PDB entry 7T11 | electron microscopy, 2.70 A resolution | chains A and B of the 6 polymer chains in the assembly

Chain A:
Molecule: Guanine nucleotide-binding protein G(i) subunit alpha-3
Source organism: Homo sapiens
Reference sequence: P08754 (GNAI3_HUMAN); residue numbers follow UniProt; this construct covers 1-354
Amino-acid sequence (354 residues; each row starts with the number of its first residue):
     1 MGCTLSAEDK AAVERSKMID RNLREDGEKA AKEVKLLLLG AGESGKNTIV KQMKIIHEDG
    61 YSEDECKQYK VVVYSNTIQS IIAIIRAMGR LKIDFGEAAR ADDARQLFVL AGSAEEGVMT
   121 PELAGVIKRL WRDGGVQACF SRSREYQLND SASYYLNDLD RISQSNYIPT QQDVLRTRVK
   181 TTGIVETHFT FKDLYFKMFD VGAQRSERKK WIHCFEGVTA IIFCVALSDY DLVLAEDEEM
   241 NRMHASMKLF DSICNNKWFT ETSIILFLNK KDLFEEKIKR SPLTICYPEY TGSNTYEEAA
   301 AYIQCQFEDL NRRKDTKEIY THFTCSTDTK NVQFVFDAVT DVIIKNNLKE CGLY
Unresolved in the structure: 1-2, 55-181, 233-239
Sequence notes: engineered mutation Asn47 (Ser in P08754), Ala203 (Gly in P08754), Ala245 (Glu in P08754), Ser326 (Ala in P08754)
UniProt features mapped onto this chain:
  - region: Lys35 to Lys46, Thr48 (G1 motif), Asp173 to Thr181 (G2 motif), Phe196 to Gly202, Gln204, Arg205 (G3 motif), Ile265 to Asp272 (G4 motif), Thr324, Cys325, Thr327 to Thr329 (G5 motif)
  - binding site (GTP): Gly42, Glu43, Ser44, Gly45, Lys46, Thr48, Asp150, Ser151, Leu175, Arg176, Thr177, Arg178, Val179, Lys180, Thr181, Val201, Asn269, Lys270, Asp272, Leu273 and 2 more in UniProt
  - binding site (GDP): Glu43, Ser44, Gly45, Lys46, Thr48, Ser151, Leu175, Arg176, Thr177, Arg178, Asn269, Lys270, Asp272, Cys325
  - binding site (Mg(2+)): Thr181
  - modified residue: Arg178 (ADP-ribosylarginine), Gln204 (Deamidated glutamine), Cys351 (ADP-ribosylcysteine)
  - lipidation: Gly2 (N-myristoyl glycine), Cys3 (S-palmitoyl cysteine)
  - natural variant: Gly40 (G40R: In ARCND1), Gly45 (G45S: In ARCND1), Asn47 (S47N: In ARCND1; this construct carries the variant)
  - mutagenesis: Lys35 (K35A: Decreased affinity for PLCD4), Leu36 (L36A: Increased affinity for PLCD4), Leu37 (L37A: No effect on binding to PLCD4), Leu39 (L39A: Decreased affinity for PLCD4), Gly42 (G42R: Decreased affinity for PLCD4), Ile184 (I184A: No effect on binding to PLCD4), Trp211 (W211A: Decreased affinity for CCDC88C and PLCD4), Phe215 (F215A: Decreased affinity for CCDC88C and PLCD4), Val218 (V218A: No effect on binding to PLCD4), Lys248 (K248M: No effect on binding to CCDC88C), Leu249 (L249H: Decreased affinity for PLCD4; L249V: No effect on binding to PLCD4), Ser252 (S252A: Increased affinity for PLCD4; S252D: Decreased affinity for PLCD4), 4 further mutagenesis entries in UniProt

Chain B:
Molecule: Guanine nucleotide-binding protein G(I)/G(S)/G(T) subunit beta-1
Source organism: Homo sapiens
Reference sequence: P62873 (GBB1_HUMAN); residue numbers follow UniProt; this construct covers 2-340
Amino-acid sequence (344 residues; row label = number of the first residue in the row; numbers below 1 keep their minus sign (Pro-3 is residue -3)):
    -3 PGSSGSELDQ LRQEAEQLKN QIRDARKACA DATLSQITNN IDPVGRIQMR TRRTLRGHLA
    57 KIYAMHWGTD SRLLVSASQD GKLIIWDSYT TNKVHAIPLR SSWVMTCAYA PSGNYVACGG
   117 LDNICSIYNL KTREGNVRVS RELAGHTGYL SCCRFLDDNQ IVTSSGDTTC ALWDIETGQQ
   177 TTTFTGHTGD VMSLSLAPDT RLFVSGACDA SAKLWDVREG MCRQTFTGHE SDINAICFFP
   237 NGNAFATGSD DATCRLFDLR ADQELMTYSH DNIICGITSV SFSKSGRLLL AGYDDFNCNV
   297 WDALKADRAG VLAGHDNRVS CLGVTDDGMA VATGSWDSFL KIWN
Unresolved in the structure: -3 to 2
Sequence notes: expression tag (-3 to 1)
UniProt features mapped onto this chain:
  - modified residue: Ser2 (N-acetylserine), His266 (Phosphohistidine)
  - natural variant: Leu30 (L30F: In MRD42; uncertain significance), Arg52 (R52G: In MRD42), Gly64 (G64V: In MRD42), Asp76 (D76E: In MRD42; D76G: In MRD42), Gly77 (G77S: In MRD42), Lys78 (K78R: In MRD42), Ile80 (I80N: In MRD42; I80T: In MRD42), His91 (H91R: In MRD42; uncertain significance), Ala92 (A92T: In MRD42), Pro94 (P94S: In MRD42), Leu95 (L95P: In MRD42), Arg96 (R96L: In MRD42), 5 further natural variant entries in UniProt

Interface between chain A and chain B:
Contacting residue pairs (24; chain A residue first):
  Ala12(A) - Asn88(B)
  Arg15(A) - Val90(B)  hydrogen bond (side chain-backbone)
  Arg15(A) - His91(B)
  Ser16(A) - Asn88(B)
  Ser16(A) - Lys89(B)  hydrogen bond (side chain-backbone)
  Ile19(A) - Lys89(B)
  Asp20(A) - Lys89(B)  salt bridge
  Leu23(A) - Lys89(B)
  Gly27(A) - Leu55(B)
  Thr182(A) - Asn119(B)
  Gly183(A) - Asn119(B)
  Ile184(A) - Trp99(B)  hydrophobic
  Ile184(A) - Leu117(B)
  Phe199(A) - Trp99(B)  hydrophobic
  Ser206(A) - Tyr145(B)
  Glu207(A) - Asp186(B)
  Lys210(A) - Tyr145(B)
  Lys210(A) - Cys204(B)
  Lys210(A) - Asp228(B)  salt bridge
  Lys210(A) - Asn230(B)  hydrogen bond
  Lys210(A) - Asp246(B)  salt bridge
  Trp211(A) - Tyr145(B)
  His213(A) - Lys57(B)
  Phe215(A) - Trp99(B)
Interface residues without a listed pair, chain A (21 interface residues in all): Val13, Cys214, Glu216, Trp258
Interface residues without a listed pair, chain B (25 interface residues in all): Gly53, Tyr59, Lys78, Ile80, Thr87, Ala92, Met101, Asp118, Met188, Arg314

Summary:
The interface between chain A and chain B involves 21 residues on one side and 25 on the other, with 3
hydrogen bonds and 3 salt bridges. Among the polar pairs are Asp20(A)-Lys89(B), Lys210(A)-Asp228(B) and
Lys210(A)-Asp246(B).
Chain A is Guanine nucleotide-binding protein G(i) subunit alpha-3 and chain B is Guanine nucleotide-binding
protein G(I)/G(S)/G(T) subunit beta-1, both from Homo sapiens; the structure, CryoEM structure of somatostatin
receptor 2 in complex with Octreotide and Gi3, was determined by electron microscopy together with 7T10 from
the same study.
